PDB entry 8Z4J | electron microscopy, 2.97 A resolution | chains H and N of the 13 polymer chains in the assembly

Chain H:
Protein: Protein structure
Chain sequence (609 residues; each row starts with the number of its first residue):
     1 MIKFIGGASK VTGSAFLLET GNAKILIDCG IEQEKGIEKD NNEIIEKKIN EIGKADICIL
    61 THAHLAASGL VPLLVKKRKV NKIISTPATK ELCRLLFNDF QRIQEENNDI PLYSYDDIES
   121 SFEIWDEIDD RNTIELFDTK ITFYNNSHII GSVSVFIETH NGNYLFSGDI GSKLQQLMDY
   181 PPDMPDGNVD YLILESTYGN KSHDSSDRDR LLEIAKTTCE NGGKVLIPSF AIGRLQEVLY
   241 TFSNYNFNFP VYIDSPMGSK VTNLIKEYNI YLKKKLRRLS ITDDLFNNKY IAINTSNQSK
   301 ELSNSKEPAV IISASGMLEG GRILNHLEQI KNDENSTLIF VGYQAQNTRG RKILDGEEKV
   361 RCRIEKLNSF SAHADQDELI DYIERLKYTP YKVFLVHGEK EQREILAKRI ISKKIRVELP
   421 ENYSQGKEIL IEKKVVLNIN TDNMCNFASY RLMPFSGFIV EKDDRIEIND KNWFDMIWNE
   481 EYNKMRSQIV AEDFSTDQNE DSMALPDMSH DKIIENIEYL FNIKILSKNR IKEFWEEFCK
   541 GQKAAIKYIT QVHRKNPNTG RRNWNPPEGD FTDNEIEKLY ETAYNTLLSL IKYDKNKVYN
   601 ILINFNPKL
Disordered / not traced: 38, 110, 202-204, 280, 334, 358, 424-427, 482-502
Ion coordination: Zn2+: His62, His64, His148, Asp169

Chain N:
Molecule: 60-nt RNA strand
Sequence (60 nucleotides; numbered -19 to 40; the number before each row is that of its first residue; numbers below 1 keep their minus sign (G-19 is residue -19)):
   -19 GAACAGAAGA ACACCUAAAC GCGAAGCGCA CCUAAUUUCG AAUCCAGCAU GAGAAGCUAA
Disordered / not traced: -19 to -17, -11 to 8, 38-40

Interface between chain H and chain N:
Contacting residue pairs (68; chain H residue first):
  Gln33(H) - A-15(N)  hydrogen bond to the base
  Gln33(H) - G-14(N)  hydrogen bond to the base
  Lys35(H) - A-15(N)  base contact
  His64(H) - A-15(N)  salt bridge to the phosphate
  His64(H) - G-14(N)  salt bridge to the phosphate
  Leu65(H) - G-14(N)  hydrogen bond to the phosphate
  Leu96(H) - G-14(N)  phosphate contact
  Asp99(H) - G-14(N)  hydrogen bond to the sugar
  Asp99(H) - A-13(N)  hydrogen bond to the sugar
  Phe100(H) - G-14(N)  base contact
  Ile103(H) - G-14(N)  sugar contact
  Ile103(H) - A-13(N)  base contact
  Glu106(H) - A-13(N)  base contact
  His148(H) - A-15(N)  salt bridge to the phosphate
  Tyr198(H) - C-16(N)  hydrogen bond to the base
  Phe230(H) - C-16(N)  sugar contact
  Phe230(H) - A-15(N)  sugar contact
  Phe230(H) - A-13(N)  phosphate contact
  Ala231(H) - A-13(N)  hydrogen bond to the phosphate
  Ile232(H) - G-14(N)  phosphate contact
  Arg234(H) - C-16(N)  salt bridge to the phosphate
  Ser255(H) - A-12(N)  hydrogen bond to the phosphate
  Pro256(H) - A-12(N)  phosphate contact
  Met257(H) - A-13(N)  sugar contact
  Met257(H) - A-12(N)  phosphate contact
  Asn294(H) - C11(N)  phosphate contact
  Thr295(H) - A10(N)  phosphate contact
  Asn297(H) - C9(N)  phosphate contact
  Asn297(H) - A10(N)  phosphate contact
  Ala314(H) - A-13(N)  sugar contact
  Ala314(H) - A-12(N)  phosphate contact
  Ser315(H) - A-13(N)  sugar contact
  Gly316(H) - A-13(N)  hydrogen bond to the phosphate
  Met317(H) - A-15(N)  base contact
  Glu319(H) - A-13(N)  base contact
  Gly320(H) - A-13(N)  sugar contact
  Gly320(H) - A-12(N)  base contact
  Gly321(H) - A-12(N)  hydrogen bond to the base
  Arg322(H) - A-12(N)  hydrogen bond to the sugar
  Leu324(H) - A-12(N)  base contact
  Gly342(H) - C-16(N)  phosphate contact
  Tyr343(H) - C-16(N)  stacking on the base
  Ala345(H) - A-15(N)  base contact
  Phe370(H) - C-16(N)  phosphate contact
  Ser371(H) - C-16(N)  phosphate contact
  Ala372(H) - C-16(N)  hydrogen bond to the phosphate
  Ala372(H) - A-15(N)  phosphate contact
  His373(H) - C-16(N)  hydrogen bond to the sugar
  His373(H) - A-15(N)  salt bridge to the phosphate
  Ser527(H) - U17(N)  hydrogen bond to the phosphate
  Ser527(H) - U18(N)  phosphate contact
  Lys528(H) - U18(N)  hydrogen bond to the phosphate
  Lys528(H) - C19(N)  salt bridge to the phosphate
  Asn529(H) - U17(N)  hydrogen bond to the phosphate
  Asn529(H) - U18(N)  phosphate contact
  Arg530(H) - U16(N)  salt bridge to the phosphate
  Arg530(H) - U17(N)  salt bridge to the phosphate
  Asn556(H) - U13(N)  hydrogen bond to the phosphate
  Asn558(H) - C12(N)  phosphate contact
  Asn558(H) - U13(N)  phosphate contact
  Thr559(H) - C12(N)  hydrogen bond to the sugar
  Arg561(H) - U13(N)  sugar contact
  Asn563(H) - A15(N)  hydrogen bond to the sugar
  Asn563(H) - U16(N)  sugar contact
  Asn565(H) - U16(N)  hydrogen bond to the sugar
  Asn565(H) - U17(N)  sugar contact
  Lys608(H) - C19(N)  salt bridge to the phosphate
  Lys608(H) - G20(N)  salt bridge to the phosphate
Other interface residues (no listed pair), chain H (55 interface residues in all): Gly258, Gln298, Asn325, Val341, Ile525, Tyr548, Val552
Other interface residues (no listed pair), chain N (17 interface residues in all): A14

Overview:
55 residues of chain H face 17 of chain N across their interface; the contacts include 20 hydrogen bonds, 10
salt bridges and 1 aromatic stacking contact. Polar contacts include Gln33(H)-A-15(N), Gln33(H)-G-14(N) and
Tyr198(H)-C-16(N). His62(H), His64(H), His148(H) and Asp169(H) form the Zn2+ site.
Here chain H is Protein structure and chain N is a 60-nt RNA strand. Entry 8Z4J (Cryo-EM structure of
CTR-bound type VII CRISPR-Cas complex at substrate-engaged state II) was determined by electron microscopy
together with 8YHD, 8YHE, 8Z4L, 8Z99, 8Z9C and 8Z9E from the same study.
